PDB entry 9CMO | electron microscopy, 4.17 A resolution (low resolution: residue-level contacts below are approximate; hydrogen-bond / salt-bridge calls are withheld) | chains K and Z of the 4 polymer chains in the assembly

Chain K:
Molecule: Hexon protein
From: Human adenovirus 6
UniProtKB: A0A348FV85 (A0A348FV85_9ADEN); numbering as in UniProt (aligned over 1-959)
Chain sequence (959 residues; each row starts with the number of its first residue):
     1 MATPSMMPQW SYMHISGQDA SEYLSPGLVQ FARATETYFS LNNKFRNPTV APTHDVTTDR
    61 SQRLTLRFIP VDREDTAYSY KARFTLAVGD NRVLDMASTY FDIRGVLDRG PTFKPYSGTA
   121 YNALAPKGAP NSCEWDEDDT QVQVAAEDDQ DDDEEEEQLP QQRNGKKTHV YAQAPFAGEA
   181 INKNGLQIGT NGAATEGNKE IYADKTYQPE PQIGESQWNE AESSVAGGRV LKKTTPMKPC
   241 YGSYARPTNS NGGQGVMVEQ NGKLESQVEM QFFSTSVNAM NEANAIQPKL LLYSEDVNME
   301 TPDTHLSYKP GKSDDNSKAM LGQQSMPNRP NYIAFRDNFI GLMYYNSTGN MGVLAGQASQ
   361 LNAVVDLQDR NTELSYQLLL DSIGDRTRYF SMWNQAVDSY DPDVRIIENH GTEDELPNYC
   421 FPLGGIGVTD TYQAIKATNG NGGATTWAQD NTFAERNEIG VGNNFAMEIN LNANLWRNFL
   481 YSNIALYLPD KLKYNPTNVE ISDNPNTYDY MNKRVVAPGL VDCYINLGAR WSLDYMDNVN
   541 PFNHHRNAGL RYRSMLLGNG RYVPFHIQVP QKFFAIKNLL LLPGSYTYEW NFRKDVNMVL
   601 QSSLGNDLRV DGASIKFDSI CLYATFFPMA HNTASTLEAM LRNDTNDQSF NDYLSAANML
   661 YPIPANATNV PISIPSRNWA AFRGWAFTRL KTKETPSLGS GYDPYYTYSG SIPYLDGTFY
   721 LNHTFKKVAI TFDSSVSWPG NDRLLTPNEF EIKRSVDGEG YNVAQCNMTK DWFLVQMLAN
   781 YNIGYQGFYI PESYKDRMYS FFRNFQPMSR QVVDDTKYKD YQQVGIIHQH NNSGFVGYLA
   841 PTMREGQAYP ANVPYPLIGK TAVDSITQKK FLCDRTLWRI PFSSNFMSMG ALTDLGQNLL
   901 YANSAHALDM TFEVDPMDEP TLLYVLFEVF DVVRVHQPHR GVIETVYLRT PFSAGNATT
Disordered / not traced: 1-3, 141-162, 955-959
Differences from the reference sequence: conflict Leu291 (Val in A0A348FV85), Ile827 (Leu in A0A348FV85), Val853 (Phe in A0A348FV85)

Chain Z:
Molecule: Prothrombin
From: Homo sapiens
Notes: EC 3.4.21.5
UniProtKB: P00734 (THRB_HUMAN); residues -42 to 579 here correspond to UniProt positions 1-622 (UniProt number = residue number + 43)
Chain sequence (622 residues; numbered -42 to 579; the number before each row is that of its first residue; numbers below 1 keep their minus sign (Met-42 is residue -42)):
   -42 MAHVRGLQLP GCLALAALCS LVHSQHVFLA PQQARSLLQR VRRANTFLEE VRKGNLEREC
    18 VEETCSYEEA FEALESSTAT DVFWAKYTAC ETARTPRDKL AACLEGNCAE GLGTNYRGHV
    78 NITRSGIECQ LWRSRYPHKP EINSTTHPGA DLQENFCRNP DSSTTGPWCY TTDPTVRRQE
   138 CSIPVCGQDQ VTVAMTPRSE GSSVNLSPPL EQCVPDRGQQ YQGRLAVTTH GLPCLAWASA
   198 QAKALSKHQD FNSAVQLVEN FCRNPDGDEE GVWCYVAGKP GDFGYCDLNY CEEAVEEETG
   258 DGLDEDSDRA IEGRTATSEY QTFFNPRTFG SGEADCGLRP LFEKKSLEDK TERELLESYI
   318 DGRIVEGSDA EIGMSPWQVM LFRKSPQELL CGASLISDRW VLTAAHCLLY PPWDKNFTEN
   378 DLLVRIGKHS RTRYERNIEK ISMLEKIYIH PRYNWRENLD RDIALMKLKK PVAFSDYIHP
   438 VCLPDRETAA SLLQAGYKGR VTGWGNLKET WTANVGKGQP SVLQVVNLPI VERPVCKDST
   498 RIRITDNMFC AGYKPDEGKR GDACEGDSGG PFVMKSPFNN RWYQMGIVSW GEGCDRDGKY
   558 GFYTHVFRLK KWIQKVIDQF GE
Disordered / not traced: -42 to 0
Cystine bridges: Cys17-Cys22, Cys47-Cys60, Cys65-Cys143, Cys86-Cys126, Cys114-Cys138, Cys170-Cys248, Cys191-Cys231, Cys219-Cys243, Cys293-Cys439, Cys348-Cys364, Cys493-Cys507, Cys521-Cys551
Modified positions: Glu6, Glu7, Glu14, Glu16, Glu19, Glu20, Glu25, Glu26, Glu29, Glu32 (gamma-carboxy-glutamic acid; CGU)
Ion coordination: Ca2+ site 1: Asn2, Glu6, Glu16, Glu20; Ca2+ site 2: Glu6, Glu7, Glu16, Glu26; Ca2+ site 3: Glu7, Glu29; Ca2+ site 4: Glu7, Glu16, Glu26; Ca2+ site 5 near Glu14 (its only coordinating residue here); Ca2+ site 6 near Glu20 (its only coordinating residue here)
Swiss-Prot annotation at these positions:
  - region: Ala508 to Val530 (High affinity receptor-binding region which is also known as the TP508 peptide)
  - active site (Charge relay system): His363, Asp419, Ser525
  - site (Cleavage): Arg155, Ser156, Arg271, Thr272, Arg320, Ile321
  - modified residue (4-carboxyglutamate): Glu6, Glu7, Glu14, Glu16, Glu19, Glu20, Glu25, Glu26, Glu29, Glu32
  - glycosylation (N-linked (GlcNAc...) asparagine): Asn78 (complex), Asn100 (complex), Asn373 (complex)

How chain K and chain Z interact:
Contacting residue pairs - 4 pairs, chain K then chain Z:
  Val277(K) with Glu25(Z)
  Met280(K) with Tyr24(Z)
  Val428(K) with Thr3(Z)
  Phe465(K) with Leu5(Z)
Interface residues without a listed pair, chain K (5 interface residues in all): Asn278
Interface residues without a listed pair, chain Z (5 interface residues in all): Asp38

In short:
Chain K and chain Z each contribute 5 residues to their interface. Asn2(Z), Glu6(Z), Glu16(Z) and Glu20(Z)
coordinate Ca2+ site 1. Glu6(Z), Glu7(Z), Glu16(Z) and Glu26(Z) form the Ca2+ site 2. Curated annotation
(UniProt) lists 3 active-site residues on chain Z.
Chain K is Hexon protein (Human adenovirus 6) and chain Z is Prothrombin (Homo sapiens); the structure,
Cryo-EM model derived from localized reconstruction of Ad657-hexon-FII complex at 4.14A resolution, was
determined by electron microscopy (same publication as 9CLI, 9CLN, 9CLS, 9CM2 and 9CM9).
